PDB entry 1X9P | X-ray diffraction, 3.30 A resolution | chain A

Chain A:
Molecule: Penton protein
From: Human adenovirus 2
Reference sequence: P03276 (PEN3_ADE02); numbering as in UniProt (aligned over 49-571)
Amino-acid sequence (523 residues; numbered 49 to 571; the number before each row is that of its first residue):
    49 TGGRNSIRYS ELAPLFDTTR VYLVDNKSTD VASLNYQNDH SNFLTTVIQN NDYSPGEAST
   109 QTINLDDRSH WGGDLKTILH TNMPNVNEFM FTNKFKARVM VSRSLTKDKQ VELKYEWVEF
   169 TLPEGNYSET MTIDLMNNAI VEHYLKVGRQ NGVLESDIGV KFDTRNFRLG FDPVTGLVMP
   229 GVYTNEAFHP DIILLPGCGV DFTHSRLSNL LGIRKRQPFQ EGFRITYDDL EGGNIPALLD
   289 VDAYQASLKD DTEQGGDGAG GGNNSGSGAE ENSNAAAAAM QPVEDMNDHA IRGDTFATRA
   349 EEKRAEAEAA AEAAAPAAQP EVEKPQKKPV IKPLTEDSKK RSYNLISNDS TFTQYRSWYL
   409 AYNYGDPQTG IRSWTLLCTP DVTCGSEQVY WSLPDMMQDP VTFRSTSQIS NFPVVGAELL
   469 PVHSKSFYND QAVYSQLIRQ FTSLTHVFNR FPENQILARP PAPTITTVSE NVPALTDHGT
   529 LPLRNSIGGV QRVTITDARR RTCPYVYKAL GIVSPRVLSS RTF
Disordered / not traced: 299-343, 357-372, 570-571
Ligand contacts:
  - C15 (N-dodecyl-N,N-dimethyl-3-ammonio-1-propanesulfonate), molecule 1: Arg146, Trp165, Arg272, Thr274, Asp276
  - C15, molecule 2: Lys263, Gly270, Phe271, Arg272, Asp277, Trp422
Swiss-Prot annotation at these positions:
  - motif: Arg340 to Asp342 (Cell attachment site)
  - modified residue: Ser455 (Phosphoserine)

In short:
Bound to chain A: compound C15.
Chain A is Penton protein (Human adenovirus 2); the structure, The crystal structure of human adenovirus 2
penton base, was determined by X-ray diffraction (same publication as 1X9T).
